Entry 7CWL (electron microscopy, 3.80 A resolution); this record covers chains A and L of the 9 polymer chains in the assembly.

== Chain A ==
Name: Spike glycoprotein
Organism: Severe acute respiratory syndrome coronavirus 2
Reference sequence: P0DTC2 (SPIKE_SARS2); numbering as in UniProt (aligned over 1-1273)
Sequence (1273 residues; each row starts with the number of its first residue):
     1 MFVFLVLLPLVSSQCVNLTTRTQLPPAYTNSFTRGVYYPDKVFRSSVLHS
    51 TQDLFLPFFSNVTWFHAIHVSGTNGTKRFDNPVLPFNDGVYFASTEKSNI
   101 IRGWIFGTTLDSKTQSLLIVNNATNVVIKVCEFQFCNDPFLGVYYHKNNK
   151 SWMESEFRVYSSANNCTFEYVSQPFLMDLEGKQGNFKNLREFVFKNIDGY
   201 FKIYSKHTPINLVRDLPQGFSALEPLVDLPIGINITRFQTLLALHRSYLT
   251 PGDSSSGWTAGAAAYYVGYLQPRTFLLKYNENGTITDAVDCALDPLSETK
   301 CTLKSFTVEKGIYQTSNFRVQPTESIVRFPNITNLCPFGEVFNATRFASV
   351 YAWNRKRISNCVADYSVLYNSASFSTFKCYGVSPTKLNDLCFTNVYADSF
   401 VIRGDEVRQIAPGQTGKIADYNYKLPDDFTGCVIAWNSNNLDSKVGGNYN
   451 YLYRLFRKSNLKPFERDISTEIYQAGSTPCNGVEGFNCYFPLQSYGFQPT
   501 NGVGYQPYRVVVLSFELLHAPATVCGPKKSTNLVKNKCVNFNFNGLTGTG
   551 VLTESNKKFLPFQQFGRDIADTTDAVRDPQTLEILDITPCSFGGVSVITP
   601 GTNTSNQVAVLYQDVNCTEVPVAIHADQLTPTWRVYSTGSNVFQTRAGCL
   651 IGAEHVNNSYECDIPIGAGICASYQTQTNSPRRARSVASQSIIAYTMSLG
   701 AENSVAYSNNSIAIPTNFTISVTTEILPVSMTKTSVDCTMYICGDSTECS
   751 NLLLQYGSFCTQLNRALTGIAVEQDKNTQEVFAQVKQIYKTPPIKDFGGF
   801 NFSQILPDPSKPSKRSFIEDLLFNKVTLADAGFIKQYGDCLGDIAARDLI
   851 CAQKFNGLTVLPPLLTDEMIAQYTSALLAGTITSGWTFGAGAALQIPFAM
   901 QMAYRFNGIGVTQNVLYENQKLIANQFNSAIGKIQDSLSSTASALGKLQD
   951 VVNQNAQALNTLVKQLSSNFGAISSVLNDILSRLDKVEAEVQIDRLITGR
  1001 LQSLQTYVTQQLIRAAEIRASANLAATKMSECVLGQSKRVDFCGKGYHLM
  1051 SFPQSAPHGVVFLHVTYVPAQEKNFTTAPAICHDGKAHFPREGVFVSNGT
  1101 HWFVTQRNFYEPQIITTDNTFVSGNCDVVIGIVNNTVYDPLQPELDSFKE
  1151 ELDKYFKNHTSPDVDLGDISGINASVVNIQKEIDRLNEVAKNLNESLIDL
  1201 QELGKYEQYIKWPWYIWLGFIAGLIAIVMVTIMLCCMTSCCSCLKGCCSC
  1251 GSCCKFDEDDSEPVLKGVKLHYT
Not modelled in the structure: 1-13, 252-255, 331-333, 528-529, 621-640, 677-688, 828-847, 1148-1273
Disulfides: Cys-15/Cys-136, Cys-131/Cys-166, Cys-291/Cys-301, Cys-336/Cys-361, Cys-379/Cys-432, Cys-391/Cys-525, Cys-480/Cys-488, Cys-617/Cys-649, Cys-662/Cys-671, Cys-738/Cys-760, Cys-743/Cys-749, Cys-1032/Cys-1043, Cys-1082/Cys-1126
Glycans and other covalent adducts: N-acetylglucosamine (NAG) linked to Asn-234, Asn-603, Asn-616, Asn-657, Asn-709, Asn-717, Asn-801, Asn-1074, Asn-1134
Curated features (UniProtKB/Swiss-Prot):
  - region: Asn-280 to Cys-301 (Putative superantigen), Arg-403 to Asp-405 (Integrin-binding motif), Asn-448 to Phe-456 (Immunodominant HLA epitope recognized by the CD8+), Pro-681 to Ala-684 (Putative superantigen), Ser-816 to Tyr-837 (Fusion peptide 1), Lys-835 to Phe-855 (Fusion peptide 2), Asp-1163 to Glu-1202 (Heptad repeat 2)
  - motif: Met-1237 to Cys-1241 (Binding to host endocytosis trafficking protein SNX27), Asp-1257 to Glu-1262 (Diacidic ER export motif (host COPII)), Ser-1261 to Gly-1267 (Binding to host plasma membrane localising/FERM domain proteins), Lys-1269 to Thr-1273 (KxHxx, ER retrieval signal (COPI))
  - site (Cleavage): Arg-685, Ser-686, Arg-815, Ser-816
  - lipidation (S-palmitoyl cysteine): Cys-1235, Cys-1236, Cys-1240, Cys-1241, Cys-1243, Cys-1247, Cys-1248, Cys-1250, Cys-1253, Cys-1254
  - glycosylation: Asn-17 (N-linked (GlcNAc...) (complex) asparagine), Asn-61 (N-linked (GlcNAc...) (hybrid) asparagine), Asn-74 (N-linked (GlcNAc...) (complex) asparagine), Asn-122 (N-linked (GlcNAc...) (hybrid) asparagine), Asn-149 (N-linked (GlcNAc...) (complex) asparagine), Asn-165 (N-linked (GlcNAc...) (complex) asparagine), Asn-234 (N-linked (GlcNAc...) (high mannose) asparagine), Asn-282 (N-linked (GlcNAc...) (complex) asparagine), Thr-323 (O-linked (GalNAc) threonine), Ser-325 (O-linked (HexNAc...) serine), Asn-331 (N-linked (GlcNAc...) (complex) asparagine), Asn-343 (N-linked (GlcNAc...) (complex) asparagine), Asn-603 (N-linked (GlcNAc...) (hybrid) asparagine), Asn-616 (N-linked (GlcNAc...) (complex) asparagine), Asn-657 (N-linked (GlcNAc...) (complex) asparagine), Thr-676 (O-linked (GlcNAc...) threonine), Thr-678 (O-linked (GlcNAc...) threonine), Asn-709 (N-linked (GlcNAc...) (high mannose) asparagine), Asn-717 (N-linked (GlcNAc...) (hybrid) asparagine), Asn-801 (N-linked (GlcNAc...) (hybrid) asparagine) and 6 more in UniProt
  - natural variant: Leu-5 (L5F: In strain: Iota/B.1.526), Ser-13 (S13I: In strain: Epsilon/B.1.427/B.1.429), Leu-18 (L18F: In strain: Beta/B.1.351, Gamma/P.1 and 1 more), Thr-19 (T19I: In strain: Omicron/BQ.1.1, Omicron/XBB.1.5 and 1 more; T19R: In strain: Delta/B.1.617.2, Omicron/BA.2 and 4 more), Thr-20 (T20N: In strain: Gamma/P.1), Leu-24 to Ala-27 (sequence variant, change not given here; In strain: Omicron/BA.2, Omicron/BA.2.12.1 and 6 more), Pro-26 (P26S: In strain: Gamma/P.1), Gln-52 (Q52H: In strain: Omicron/EG.5.1), Ala-67 (A67V: In strain: Eta/B.1.525, Omicron/BA.1), His-69 to Val-70 (deletion: In strain: Alpha/B.1.1.7, Eta/B.1.525 and 5 more), Gly-75 (G75V: In strain: Lambda/C.37), Thr-76 (T76I: In strain: Lambda/C.37), 83 further natural variant entries in UniProt
  - mutagenesis: His-69 to Val-70 (Increased incorporation of cleaved spike into virions), Asn-121 (N121Q: Partial loss of biliverdin affinity), Arg-190 (R190K: Partial loss of biliverdin affinity), Asn-234 (N234Q: Increased resistance to neutralizing antibodies), Asn-331 (N331Q: Reduced viral infectivity), Asn-343 (N343Q: Reduced viral infectivity), Leu-452 (L452R: Increased resistance to neutralizing antibodies. Decreases HLA binding to NF9 epitope. Increased binding affinity to human ACE2), Tyr-453 (Y453F: Decreased HLA binding to NF9 epitope. Increased binding affinity to human ACE2), Ala-475 (A475V: Increased resistance to neutralizing antibodies), Val-483 (V483A: Increased resistance to neutralizing antibodies), Glu-484 (E484D: Increased replication in human TMEM106B overexpressing cells), Phe-490 (F490L: Increased resistance to neutralizing antibodies and human covalescent sera neutralization), 17 further mutagenesis entries in UniProt
Reported in the primary citation:
  - mutagenesis - N354D/D364Y, V367F, R408I, W436R: unchanged binding to P17

== Chain L ==
Name: Fab P17 light chain
Organism: Homo sapiens
Notes: antibody fragment or engineered binder
Sequence (108 residues; each row starts with the number of its first residue; numbering starts at 0):
     0 GDIQLTQSPSSLSASVGDRVTITCRASQSISSYLNWYQQKPGKAPKLLIY
    50 AASSLQSGVPSRFSGSGSGTDFTLTISSLQPEDFATYYCQQSYSTPRTFG
   100 QGTKVEIK
Disulfides: Cys-23/Cys-88

== Interface between chain A and chain L ==
Residue-residue contacts (8):
  Glu-484(A) / Arg-96(L)  hydrogen bond (backbone-side chain)
  Gly-485(A) / Tyr-32(L)
  Gly-485(A) / Ser-91(L)
  Gly-485(A) / Tyr-92(L)
  Gly-485(A) / Arg-96(L)
  Phe-486(A) / Tyr-32(L)  hydrophobic
  Phe-486(A) / Tyr-92(L)  hydrogen bond (backbone-backbone)
  Tyr-489(A) / Tyr-32(L)
Other interface residues (no listed pair), chain A (7 interface residues in all): Val-483, Asn-487, Cys-488
Other interface residues (no listed pair), chain L (6 interface residues in all): Ser-30, Thr-94

== Overview ==
Chain A and chain L form an interface of 7 and 6 residues respectively, with 2 hydrogen bonds. Among the polar
pairs are Glu-484(A)/Arg-96(L) and Phe-486(A)/Tyr-92(L). Curated annotation (UniProt) lists 31 mutagenesis
sites on chain A. From the paper: N354D/D364Y, V367F and R408I of chain A, among others, leave binding to P17
unchanged.
Chain A is Spike glycoprotein (Severe acute respiratory syndrome coronavirus 2) and chain L is Fab P17 light
chain (Homo sapiens); the structure, SARS-CoV-2 spike protein and P17 fab complex with one RBD in close state,
was determined by electron microscopy, deposited together with 7CWM, 7CWN and 7CWO.
